PDB entry 1UBX | X-ray diffraction, 2.50 A resolution | chain A

# Chain A
Protein: Farnesyl diphosphate synthase
Source organism: Gallus gallus
Notes: EC 2.5.1.1; engineered mutation(s): F112A, F113S
UniProtKB: P08836 (FPPS_CHICK); numbering as in UniProt (aligned over 1-367)
Chain sequence (367 residues; each row starts with the number of its first residue):
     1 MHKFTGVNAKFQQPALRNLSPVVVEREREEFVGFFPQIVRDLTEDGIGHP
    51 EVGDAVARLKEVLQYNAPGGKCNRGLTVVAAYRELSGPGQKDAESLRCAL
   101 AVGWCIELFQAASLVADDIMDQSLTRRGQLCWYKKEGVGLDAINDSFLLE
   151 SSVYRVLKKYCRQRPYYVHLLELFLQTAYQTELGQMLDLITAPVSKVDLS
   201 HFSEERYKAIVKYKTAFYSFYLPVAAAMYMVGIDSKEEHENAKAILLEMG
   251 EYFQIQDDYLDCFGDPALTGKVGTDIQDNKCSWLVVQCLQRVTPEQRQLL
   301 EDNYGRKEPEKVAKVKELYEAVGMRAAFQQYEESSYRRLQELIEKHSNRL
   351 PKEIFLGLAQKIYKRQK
Disordered / not traced: 1-19
Sequence notes: conflict Ala112 (Phe in P08836), Ser113 (Phe in P08836)
Ion coordination: Mg2+: Asp117, Asp121
Ligand contacts: farnesyl diphosphate (FPP): Phe109, Ala112, Ser113, Ala116, Asp117, Met120, Asp121, Arg126, Asn144, Phe147, Ala178, Thr181, Glu182, Gln185, Asp188, Lys214, Thr215, Tyr218
Swiss-Prot annotation at these positions:
  - binding site (isopentenyl diphosphate): Lys71, Arg74, Gln110, Arg127
  - binding site (Mg(2+)): Asp117, Asp121
  - binding site (dimethylallyl diphosphate): Arg126, Lys214, Thr215, Gln254, Lys271, Lys280
Reported in the primary citation:
  - Mg2+ coordination: Asp117, Asp121
  - conformationally variable residues (loop rearrangement): Asp117, Asp121, Ile190 to Ser200, Cys262 to Lys280
  - catalytic residues: Lys214 (proposed by the authors, not directly observed)

# Summary
Chain A binds farnesyl diphosphate. Asp117 and Asp121 coordinate Mg2+. From UniProt: 4 isopentenyl
diphosphate-binding residues, Mg2+-binding residues Asp117 and Asp121 and 6 dimethylallyl diphosphate-binding
residues. From the paper: the catalytic residue Lys214; Mg2+ coordination by Asp117 and Asp121.
Chain A is Farnesyl diphosphate synthase (Gallus gallus); the structure, Structure of farnesyl pyrophosphate
synthetase, was determined by X-ray diffraction together with 1UBV, 1UBW and 1UBY from the same study.
